7XVM - chains A and I of the 22 polymer chains in the assembly; structure by X-ray diffraction, 2.84 A resolution.

[Chain A]
Molecule: Histone H3.1
Organism: Homo sapiens
UniProt: P68431 (H31_HUMAN); residues 0-135 here correspond to UniProt positions 1-136 (UniProt number = residue number + 1)
Sequence (138 residues; row label = number of the first residue in the row; numbers below 1 keep their minus sign (Gly-2 is residue -2)):
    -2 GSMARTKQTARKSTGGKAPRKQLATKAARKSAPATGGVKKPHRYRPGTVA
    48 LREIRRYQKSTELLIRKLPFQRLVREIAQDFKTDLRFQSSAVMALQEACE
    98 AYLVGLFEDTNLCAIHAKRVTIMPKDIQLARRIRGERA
Unresolved in the structure: -2 to 37
Construct notes: expression tag (-2 to -1)
Swiss-Prot annotation at these positions:
  - modified residue: Arg2 (Asymmetric dimethylarginine), Thr3 (Phosphothreonine), Lys4 (Allysine), Gln5 (5-glutamyl dopamine), Thr6 (Phosphothreonine), Arg8 (Citrulline), Lys9 (N6,N6,N6-trimethyllysine), Ser10 (ADP-ribosylserine), Thr11 (Phosphothreonine), Lys14 (N6-(2-hydroxyisobutyryl)lysine), Arg17 (Asymmetric dimethylarginine), Lys18 (N6-(2-hydroxyisobutyryl)lysine), Lys23 (N6-(2-hydroxyisobutyryl)lysine), Arg26 (Citrulline), Lys27 (N6,N6,N6-trimethyllysine), Ser28 (ADP-ribosylserine), Lys36 (N6,N6,N6-trimethyllysine), Lys37 (N6-methyllysine), Tyr41 (Phosphotyrosine), Lys56 (N6,N6,N6-trimethyllysine) and 8 more in UniProt
  - lipidation: Lys18 (N6-decanoyllysine)

[Chain I]
Molecule: 169-nt DNA strand
Organism: synthetic construct
Sequence (169 nucleotides; each row starts with the number of its first residue; numbers below 1 keep their minus sign (DG-82 is residue -82)):
   -82 GCTTTTTTTTTTCACAATCCCGGTGCCGAGGCCGCTCAATTGGTCGTAGA
   -32 CAGCTCTAGCACCGCTTAAACGCACGTACGGAATCCGTACGTGCGTTTAA
    18 GCGGTGCTAGAGCTGTCTACGACCAATTGAGCGGCCTCGGCACCGGGATT
    68 GTGAAAAAAAAAAGCTGCA
Metal / ion sites: Ca2+ site 1: DG-52 (shared with 1 residue of chain J); K+: DT-26, DA-25; Ca2+ site 2 near DG29 (its only coordinating residue here); Ca2+ site 3: DG51 (shared with 1 residue of chain J)

[Chain A / chain I interface]
Contacting residue pairs - 26 pairs, chain A then chain I:
  Arg40(A) with DG70(I), sugar contact
  Tyr41(A) with DT69(I), phosphate contact; DG70(I), phosphate contact
  Arg42(A) with DA-5(I), salt bridge to the phosphate; DG70(I), hydrogen bond to the phosphate; DA71(I), salt bridge to the phosphate
  Pro43(A) with DT-6(I), phosphate contact; DA-5(I), sugar contact
  Thr45(A) with DT69(I), phosphate contact; DG70(I), hydrogen bond to the phosphate
  Arg63(A) with DA-14(I), sugar contact; DA-13(I), phosphate contact
  Arg72(A) with DC-23(I), salt bridge to the phosphate
  Arg83(A) with DG-24(I), phosphate contact; DC-23(I), phosphate contact
  Phe84(A) with DG-24(I), sugar contact; DC-23(I), hydrogen bond to the phosphate
  Gln85(A) with DG-24(I), phosphate contact
  Ser86(A) with DG-24(I), hydrogen bond to the phosphate
  Arg116(A) with DG-3(I), phosphate contact; DG-2(I), phosphate contact
  Val117(A) with DG-3(I), hydrogen bond to the phosphate
  Thr118(A) with DC-4(I), hydrogen bond to the phosphate; DG-3(I), hydrogen bond to the phosphate
  Met120(A) with DG-3(I), phosphate contact; DG-2(I), phosphate contact
Other interface residues (no listed pair), chain A (17 interface residues in all): Leu82, Lys115

[Summary]
The interface between chain A and chain I involves 17 residues on one side and 12 on the other, with 7
hydrogen bonds and 3 salt bridges. Polar contacts include Arg42(A)-DG70(I), Thr45(A)-DG70(I) and
Phe84(A)-DC-23(I). DT-26(I) and DA-25(I) coordinate K+.
Here chain A is Histone H3.1 (Homo sapiens) and chain I is a 169-nt DNA strand (synthetic construct). Entry
7XVM (Crystal Structure of Nucleosome-H5 Linker Histone Assembly (sticky-169a DNA fragment)) was determined by
X-ray diffraction.
